Entry 1I3Q (X-ray diffraction, 3.10 A resolution); this record covers chains A and E of the 10 polymer chains in the assembly.

[Chain A]
Name: DNA-directed RNA polymerase II largest subunit
From: Saccharomyces cerevisiae
Notes: EC 2.7.7.6
Reference sequence: P04050 (RPB1_YEAST); numbering as in UniProt (aligned over 1-1733)
Sequence (1733 residues; numbered 1 to 1733; the number before each row is that of its first residue):
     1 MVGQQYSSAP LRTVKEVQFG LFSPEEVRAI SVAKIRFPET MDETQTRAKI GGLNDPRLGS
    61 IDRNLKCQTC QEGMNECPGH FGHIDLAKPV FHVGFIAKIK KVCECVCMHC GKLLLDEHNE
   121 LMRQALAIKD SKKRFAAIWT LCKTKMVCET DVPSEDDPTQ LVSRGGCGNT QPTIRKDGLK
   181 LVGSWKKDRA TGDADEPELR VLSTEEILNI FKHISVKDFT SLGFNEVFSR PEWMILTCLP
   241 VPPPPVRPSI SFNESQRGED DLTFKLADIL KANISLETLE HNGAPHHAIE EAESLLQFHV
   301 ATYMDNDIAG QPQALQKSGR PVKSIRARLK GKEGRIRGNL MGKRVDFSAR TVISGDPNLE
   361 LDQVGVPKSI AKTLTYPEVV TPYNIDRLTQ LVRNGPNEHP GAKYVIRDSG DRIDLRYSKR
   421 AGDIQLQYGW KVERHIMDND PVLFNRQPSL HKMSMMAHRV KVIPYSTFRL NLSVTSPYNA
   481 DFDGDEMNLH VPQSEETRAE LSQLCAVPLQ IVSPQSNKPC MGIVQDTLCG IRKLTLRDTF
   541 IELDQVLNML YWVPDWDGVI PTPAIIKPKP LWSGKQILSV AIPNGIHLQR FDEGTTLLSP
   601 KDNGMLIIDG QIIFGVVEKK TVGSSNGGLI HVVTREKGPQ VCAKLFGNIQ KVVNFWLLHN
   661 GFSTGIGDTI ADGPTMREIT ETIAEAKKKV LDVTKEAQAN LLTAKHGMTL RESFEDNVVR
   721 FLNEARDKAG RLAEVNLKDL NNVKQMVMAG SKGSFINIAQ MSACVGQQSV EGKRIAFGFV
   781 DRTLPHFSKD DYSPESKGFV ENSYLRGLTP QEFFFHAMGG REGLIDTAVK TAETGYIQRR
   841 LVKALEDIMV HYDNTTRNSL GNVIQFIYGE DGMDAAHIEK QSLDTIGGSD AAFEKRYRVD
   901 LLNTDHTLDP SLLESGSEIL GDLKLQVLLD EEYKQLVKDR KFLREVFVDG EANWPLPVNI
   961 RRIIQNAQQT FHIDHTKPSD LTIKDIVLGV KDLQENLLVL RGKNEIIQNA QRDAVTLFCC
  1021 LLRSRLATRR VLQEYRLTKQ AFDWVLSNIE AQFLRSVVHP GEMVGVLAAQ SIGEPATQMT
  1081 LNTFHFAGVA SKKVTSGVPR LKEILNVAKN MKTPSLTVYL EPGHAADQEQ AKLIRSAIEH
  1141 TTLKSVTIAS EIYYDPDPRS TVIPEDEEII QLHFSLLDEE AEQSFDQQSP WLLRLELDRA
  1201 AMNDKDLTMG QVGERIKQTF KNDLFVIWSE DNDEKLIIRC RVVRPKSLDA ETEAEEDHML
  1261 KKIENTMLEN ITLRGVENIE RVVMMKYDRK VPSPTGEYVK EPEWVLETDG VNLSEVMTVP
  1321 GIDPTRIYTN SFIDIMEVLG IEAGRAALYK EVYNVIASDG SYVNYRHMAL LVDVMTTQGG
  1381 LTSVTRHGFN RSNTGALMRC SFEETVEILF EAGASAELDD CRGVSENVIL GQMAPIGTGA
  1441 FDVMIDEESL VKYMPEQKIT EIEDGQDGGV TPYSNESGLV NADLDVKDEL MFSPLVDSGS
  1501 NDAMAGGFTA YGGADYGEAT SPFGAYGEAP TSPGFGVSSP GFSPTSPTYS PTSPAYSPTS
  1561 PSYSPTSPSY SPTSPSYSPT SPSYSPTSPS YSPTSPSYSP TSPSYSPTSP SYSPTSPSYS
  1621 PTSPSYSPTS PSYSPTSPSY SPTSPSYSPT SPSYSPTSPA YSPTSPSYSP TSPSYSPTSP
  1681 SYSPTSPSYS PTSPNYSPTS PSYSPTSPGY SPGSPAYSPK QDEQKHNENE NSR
Disordered / not traced: 1, 1082-1091, 1177-1186, 1244-1253, 1446-1733
Bound ions: Zn2+ site 1: Cys67, Cys70, Cys77, His80; Zn2+ site 2: Cys107, Cys110, Cys167; Mg2+: Asp481, Asp483, Asp485
UniProt features mapped onto this chain:
  - region: Pro248 to Asp260 (Lid loop), Asn306 to Lys323 (Rudder loop), Pro810 to Glu822 (Bridging helix)
  - binding site (Zn(2+)): Cys67, Cys70, Cys77, His80, Cys107, Cys110, Cys148, Cys167
  - binding site (Mg(2+)): Asp481, Asp483, Asp485
  - modified residue: Thr1471 (Phosphothreonine)
  - cross-link (Glycyl lysine isopeptide (Lys-Gly)): Lys695 (interchain with G-Cter in ubiquitin), Lys1246 (interchain with G-Cter in ubiquitin), Lys1350 (interchain with G-Cter in ubiquitin)
  - natural variant: Ser1653 to Pro1659 (deletion: In strain: A364A)
  - mutagenesis: Lys1246 (K1246R: Impairs ubiquitination during transcription stress)
Reported in the primary citation:
  - Mg2+ coordination: Asp481, Asp483, Asp485

[Chain E]
Name: DNA-directed RNA polymerase II 27KD polypeptide
From: Saccharomyces cerevisiae
Notes: EC 2.7.7.6
Reference sequence: P20434 (RPB5_YEAST); residues 1-215 here = UniProt positions 1-215
Sequence (215 residues; row label = number of the first residue in the row):
     1 MDQENERNIS RLWRAFRTVK EMVKDRGYFI TQEEVELPLE DFKAKYCDSM GRPQRKMMSF
    61 QANPTEESIS KFPDMGSLWV EFCDEPSVGV KTMKTFVIHI QEKNFQTGIF VYQNNITPSA
   121 MKLVPSIPPA TIETFNEAAL VVNITHHELV PKHIRLSSDE KRELLKRYRL KESQLPRIQR
   181 ADPVALYLGL KRGEVVKIIR KSETSGRYAS YRICM

[Interface between chain A and chain E]
Contacting residue pairs (84):
  Arg857(A) with Tyr168(E), hydrogen bond (side chain-backbone); Leu170(E)
  Leu860(A) with Gln174(E), hydrogen bond (backbone-side chain)
  Gly861(A) with Gln174(E), hydrogen bond (backbone-side chain)
  Asn862(A) with Ser173(E); Gln174(E)
  Val863(A) with Leu170(E), hydrophobic; Gln174(E), hydrogen bond (backbone-backbone); Pro176(E)
  Gln865(A) with Tyr208(E)
  Phe866(A) with Tyr168(E); Leu175(E), hydrophobic; Tyr208(E), hydrogen bond (backbone-side chain); Tyr211(E), hydrophobic
  Ile867(A) with Tyr208(E), hydrophobic
  Gly869(A) with Thr204(E), hydrogen bond (backbone-side chain)
  Glu870(A) with Arg200(E), salt bridge; Ser202(E), hydrogen bond; Thr204(E); Ser205(E), hydrogen bond (backbone-side chain); Tyr208(E)
  Asp871(A) with Thr204(E)
  Phe942(A) with Lys201(E); Gly206(E)
  Glu945(A) with Lys201(E), salt bridge
  Val946(A) with Lys201(E); Ser202(E)
  Phe947(A) with Glu203(E)
  Trp954(A) with Glu203(E)
  Leu956(A) with Thr204(E)
  Asn1004(A) with Arg167(E)
  Ile1006(A) with Glu163(E); Leu164(E), hydrophobic; Arg167(E); Tyr168(E), hydrophobic
  Ile1007(A) with Tyr168(E)
  Asp1013(A) with Ser205(E); Arg207(E); Ala209(E)
  Ala1014(A) with Ser205(E)
  Leu1017(A) with Glu203(E); Thr204(E); Ser205(E); Gly206(E)
  Met1317(A) with Val142(E)
  Thr1318(A) with Arg11(E), hydrogen bond; Arg14(E), hydrogen bond (backbone-side chain); Val141(E)
  Pro1324(A) with Val142(E), hydrophobic; His147(E), hydrogen bond (backbone-side chain)
  Thr1325(A) with His146(E), hydrogen bond (side chain-backbone); His147(E), hydrogen bond (backbone-side chain); Glu148(E), hydrogen bond (backbone-backbone)
  Arg1326(A) with Glu148(E)
  Ile1327(A) with His147(E)
  Ile1335(A) with Leu149(E), hydrophobic
  Glu1337(A) with Pro183(E)
  Val1338(A) with Ile144(E); Pro183(E)
  Leu1339(A) with Ile144(E), hydrophobic; His147(E); Val150(E); Val184(E)
  Gly1340(A) with Asp182(E); Pro183(E)
  Ile1341(A) with Asp182(E), hydrogen bond (backbone-side chain)
  Glu1342(A) with Pro151(E); His153(E); Ile198(E); Arg200(E), salt bridge; Arg212(E), salt bridge
  Ala1343(A) with Leu149(E)
  Arg1345(A) with Arg200(E)
  Tyr1349(A) with Glu203(E)
  Tyr1365(A) with Glu203(E); Thr204(E)
  Asp1373(A) with Arg200(E), salt bridge
  Thr1376(A) with Arg212(E)
  Thr1377(A) with Pro176(E); Arg177(E), hydrogen bond (backbone-backbone)
  Gln1378(A) with Arg177(E); Gln179(E)
  Gly1379(A) with Arg177(E), hydrogen bond (backbone-backbone); Gln179(E)
Also at the interface, not in a pair above, chain A (55 interface residues in all): Thr855, Pro955, Ala1010, Thr1016, Pro1320, Tyr1328, Met1336, Ala1346, Ala1347, Arg1366
Also at the interface, not in a pair above, chain E (42 interface residues in all): Arg169, Ile178, Ser210

[In short]
The interface between chain A and chain E involves 55 residues on one side and 42 on the other, with 17
hydrogen bonds and 5 salt bridges. Polar pairs include Glu870(A)-Arg200(E), Glu945(A)-Lys201(E) and
Glu1342(A)-Arg200(E). From the paper: Mg2+ coordination by Asp481(A), Asp483(A) and Asp485(A).
Chain A is DNA-directed RNA polymerase II largest subunit and chain E is DNA-directed RNA polymerase II 27KD
polypeptide, both from Saccharomyces cerevisiae; the structure, RNA polymerase II crystal form I at 3.1 A
resolution, was determined by X-ray diffraction (same publication as 1I50).
